Entry 7C2K (electron microscopy, 2.93 A resolution); this record covers chains A and C of the 6 polymer chains in the assembly.

# Chain A
Name: RNA-directed RNA polymerase
Source organism: Severe acute respiratory syndrome coronavirus 2
Notes: EC 2.7.7.48
UniProt: P0DTD1 (R1AB_SARS2); residues 1-932 here correspond to UniProt positions 4393-5324 (UniProt number = residue number + 4392)
Chain sequence (944 residues; each row starts with the number of its first residue; numbers below 1 keep their minus sign (Met-1 is residue -1)):
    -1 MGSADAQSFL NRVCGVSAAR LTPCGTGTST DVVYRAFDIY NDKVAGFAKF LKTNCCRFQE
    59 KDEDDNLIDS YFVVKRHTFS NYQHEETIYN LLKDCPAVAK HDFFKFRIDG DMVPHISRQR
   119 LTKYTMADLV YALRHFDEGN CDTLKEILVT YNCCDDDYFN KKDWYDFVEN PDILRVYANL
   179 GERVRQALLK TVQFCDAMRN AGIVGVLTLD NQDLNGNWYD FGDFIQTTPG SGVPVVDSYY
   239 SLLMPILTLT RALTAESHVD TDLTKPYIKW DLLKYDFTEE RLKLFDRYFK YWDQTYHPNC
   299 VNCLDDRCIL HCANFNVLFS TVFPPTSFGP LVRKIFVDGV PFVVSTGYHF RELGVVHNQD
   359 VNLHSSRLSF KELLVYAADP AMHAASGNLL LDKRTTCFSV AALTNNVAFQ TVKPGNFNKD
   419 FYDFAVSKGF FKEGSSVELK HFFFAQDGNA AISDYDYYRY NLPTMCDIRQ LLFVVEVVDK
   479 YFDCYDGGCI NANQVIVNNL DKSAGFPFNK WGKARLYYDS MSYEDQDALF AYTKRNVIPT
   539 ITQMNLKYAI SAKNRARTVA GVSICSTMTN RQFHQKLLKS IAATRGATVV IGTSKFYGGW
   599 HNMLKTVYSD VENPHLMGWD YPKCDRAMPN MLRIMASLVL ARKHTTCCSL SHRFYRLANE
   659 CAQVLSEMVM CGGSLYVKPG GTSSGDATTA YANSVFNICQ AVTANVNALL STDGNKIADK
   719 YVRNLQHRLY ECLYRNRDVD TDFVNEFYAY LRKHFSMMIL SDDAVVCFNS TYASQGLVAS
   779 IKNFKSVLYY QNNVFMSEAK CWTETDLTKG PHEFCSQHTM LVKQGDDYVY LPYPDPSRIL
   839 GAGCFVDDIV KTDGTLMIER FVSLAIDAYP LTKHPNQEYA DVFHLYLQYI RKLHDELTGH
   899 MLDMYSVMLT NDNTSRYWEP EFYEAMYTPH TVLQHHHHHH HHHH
Not modelled in the structure: -1 to 0, 908-909, 930-942
Sequence notes: expression tag (-1 to 0, 933-942)
Curated features (UniProtKB/Swiss-Prot):
  - region: Lys545 to Arg555 (Interaction with RMP Remdesivir), Thr582 to Pro620 (RdRp Palm N-ter)
  - active site: Ser759, Asp760, Asp761
  - binding site (Mn(2+)): Asn209, Asp218
  - binding site (Zn(2+)): His295, Cys301, Cys306, Cys310, Cys487, His642, Cys645, Cys646
  - site: Gln932 (Cleavage)
Metal / ion sites: Zn2+ site 1: His295, Cys310; Zn2+ site 2: Cys487, His642, Cys645, Cys646
From the paper describing this entry:
  - binding site for the 29-nt RNA strand: Asn496, Asp499 to Leu514, Val557, Lys577, Tyr595, Ser682 to Thr686, Tyr689
  - binding site for the 18-nt RNA strand: Asp499, Lys545, Asp623, Ser682, Arg836, Lys849, Arg858
  - conformationally variable residues (loop rearrangement, order/disorder transition, side-chain flip): Ser682 to Thr686, Arg836, Asp845 to Met855, Arg858, Leu900 to Asp910, Thr926 to Gln932
  - mutagenesis - S861A: increased catalytic activity on CTP/ATP/GTP

# Chain C
Name: Non-structural protein 7
Source organism: Severe acute respiratory syndrome coronavirus 2
UniProt: P0DTD1 (R1AB_SARS2); residues 1-83 here correspond to UniProt positions 3860-3942 (UniProt number = residue number + 3859)
Chain sequence (85 residues; row label = number of the first residue in the row; numbers below 1 keep their minus sign (Gly-1 is residue -1)):
    -1 GPSKMSDVKC TSVVLLSVLQ QLRVESSSKL WAQCVQLHND ILLAKDTTEA FEKMVSLLSV
    59 LLSMQGAVDI NKLCEEMLDN RATLQ
Not modelled in the structure: -1, 73-83
Sequence notes: expression tag (-1 to 0)
Curated features (UniProtKB/Swiss-Prot):
  - site: Gln83 (Cleavage)

# Interface between chain A and chain C
Residue-residue contacts (31):
  Thr409(A) with Glu23(C), hydrogen bond; Trp29(C)
  Val410(A) with Trp29(C)
  Lys411(A) with Gln18(C)
  Pro412(A) with Leu14(C); Ser15(C)
  Gly413(A) with Val11(C); Ser15(C), hydrogen bond (backbone-side chain)
  Phe415(A) with Cys8(C), hydrophobic; Val12(C), hydrophobic
  Tyr420(A) with Ser4(C); Asp5(C), hydrogen bond; Cys8(C), hydrophobic
  Phe429(A) with Pro0(C); Ser1(C), hydrogen bond (backbone-backbone)
  Lys430(A) with Ser1(C)
  Glu431(A) with Pro0(C)
  Leu437(A) with Lys7(C)
  Phe440(A) with Lys7(C); Leu40(C)
  Phe441(A) with His36(C)
  Phe442(A) with Asn37(C); Leu40(C), hydrophobic; Leu41(C), hydrophobic
  Ala443(A) with Leu14(C), hydrophobic; Val33(C); Asn37(C), hydrogen bond (backbone-side chain)
  Gln444(A) with Trp29(C), hydrogen bond (backbone-side chain)
  Asp445(A) with Trp29(C); Ala30(C)
  Asn552(A) with Leu41(C)
Other interface residues (no listed pair), chain A (22 interface residues in all): Val424, Phe428, Ala550, Phe843

# Summary
Chain A and chain C form an interface of 22 and 19 residues respectively, with 6 hydrogen bonds. Polar
contacts include Thr409(A)-Glu23(C), Gly413(A)-Ser15(C) and Tyr420(A)-Asp5(C). The paper reports a binding
site for the 29-nt RNA strand at Asn496(A), Asp499(A) and Val557(A) among others; S861A of chain A increases
catalytic activity on CTP/ATP/GTP.
Here chain A is RNA-directed RNA polymerase and chain C is Non-structural protein 7, both from Severe acute
respiratory syndrome coronavirus 2. Entry 7C2K (COVID-19 RNA-dependent RNA polymerase pre-translocated
catalytic complex) was determined by electron microscopy together with 7BZF from the same study.
